1M4Q - chains A and B; structure by solution NMR.

# Chain A
Name: Tumor Susceptibility gene 101 protein
Organism: Homo sapiens
UniProtKB: Q99816 (TS101_HUMAN); residue numbers follow UniProt; this construct covers 1-145
Chain sequence (145 residues; row label = number of the first residue in the row):
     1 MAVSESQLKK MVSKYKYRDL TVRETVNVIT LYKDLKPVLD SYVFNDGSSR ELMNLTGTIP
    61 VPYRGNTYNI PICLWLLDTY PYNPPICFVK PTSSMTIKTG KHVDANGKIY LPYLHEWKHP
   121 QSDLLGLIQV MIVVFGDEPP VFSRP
Disordered / not traced: 1
UniProt features mapped onto this chain:
  - modified residue: Ala2 (N-acetylalanine)
  - mutagenesis: Val43 (V43A: Reduces interaction with ubiquitin; inhibits down-regulation of EGFR), Asn45 (N45A: Reduces interaction with ubiquitin. No effect on MGRN1-binding), Asp46 (D46A: Reduces interaction with ubiquitin), Tyr63 (Y63A: Reduces interaction with HIV-1 p6; impairs HIV-1 budding), Phe88 (F88A: Reduces interaction with ubiquitin; no effect on in interaction with HIV-1 p6), Val89 (V89A: No change in interaction with p6; no effect on HIV-1 budding), Met95 (M95A: Reduces interaction with VPS37B and HIV-1 p6; abolishes interaction with PDCD6IP; impairs HIV-1 budding; inhibits down-regulation of EGFR. Abolishes MGRN1-binding ...), Val141 (V141A: Reduces interaction with HIV-1 p6)

# Chain B
Name: Gag Polyprotein
Organism: Human immunodeficiency virus 1
UniProtKB: Q9IF21 (Q9IF21_9HIV1); residues 205-213 here correspond to UniProt positions 453-461 (UniProt number = residue number + 248)
Chain sequence (9 residues; row label = number of the first residue in the row):
   205 PEPTAPPEE

# Interface between chain A and chain B
Pairs across the interface (28; chain A residue first):
  Thr58(A) - Pro205(B)
  Thr58(A) - Glu206(B)
  Thr58(A) - Pro207(B)
  Val61(A) - Pro210(B)
  Tyr63(A) - Pro211(B)
  Tyr68(A) - Thr208(B)
  Tyr68(A) - Ala209(B)
  Tyr68(A) - Pro210(B)
  Tyr68(A) - Pro211(B)
  Asn69(A) - Pro205(B)
  Asn69(A) - Glu206(B)
  Asn69(A) - Pro207(B)
  Asn69(A) - Ala209(B)
  Ile70(A) - Ala209(B)
  Ile70(A) - Pro210(B)
  Pro71(A) - Pro207(B)
  Thr92(A) - Pro207(B)
  Met95(A) - Pro207(B)
  Met95(A) - Thr208(B)
  Met95(A) - Ala209(B)
  Lys98(A) - Glu212(B)
  Pro139(A) - Glu212(B)
  Val141(A) - Ala209(B)
  Phe142(A) - Pro210(B)
  Phe142(A) - Pro211(B)
  Phe142(A) - Glu212(B)
  Ser143(A) - Thr208(B)
  Ser143(A) - Pro210(B)
Also at the interface, not in a pair above, chain A (15 interface residues in all): Asp34
Also at the interface, not in a pair above, chain B (9 interface residues in all): Glu213

# Summary
15 residues of chain A and 9 residues of chain B are in contact. From UniProt: 8 mutagenesis sites on chain A.
Chain A is Tumor Susceptibility gene 101 protein (Homo sapiens) and chain B is Gag Polyprotein (Human
immunodeficiency virus 1); the structure, Structure of the TSG101 uev domain in complex with a HIV-1 ptap
"late domain" peptide, cns ..., was determined by solution NMR together with 1M4P from the same study.
